7NDU - chains AAA and CCC of the 5 polymer chains in the assembly; structure by X-ray diffraction, 2.90 A resolution.

[Chain AAA]
Protein: HLA class I histocompatibility antigen, alpha chain E
Organism: Homo sapiens
UniProtKB: P13747 (HLAE_HUMAN); residues 1-276 here correspond to UniProt positions 22-297 (UniProt number = residue number + 21)
Sequence (277 residues; each row starts with the number of its first residue; numbering starts at 0):
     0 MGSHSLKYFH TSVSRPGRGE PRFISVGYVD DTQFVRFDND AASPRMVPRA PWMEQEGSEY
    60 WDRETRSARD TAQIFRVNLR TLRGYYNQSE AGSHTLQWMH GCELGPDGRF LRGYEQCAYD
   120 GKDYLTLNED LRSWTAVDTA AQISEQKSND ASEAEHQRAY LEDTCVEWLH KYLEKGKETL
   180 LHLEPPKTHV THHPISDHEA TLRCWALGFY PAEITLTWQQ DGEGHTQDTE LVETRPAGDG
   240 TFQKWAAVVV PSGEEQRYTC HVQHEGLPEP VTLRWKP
Unresolved in the structure: 0
Disulfides: C101-C164, C203-C259
Sequence notes: initiating methionine (0); conflict C116 (Phe137 in P13747)
UniProt features mapped onto this chain:
  - region: K275, P276 (Connecting peptide)
  - binding site (a peptide antigen): Y7, E63, S66, N77, Y84, S143, K146, Q156, Y159, Y171
  - glycosylation: N86 (N-linked (GlcNAc...) asparagine)
What the authors report for this chain:
  - mutagenesis - Y84C, Y84C/A139C, S147C: increased stability
  - mutagenesis - S147C: unchanged binding to HLA-E-inhA- and HLA-E-UL40-specific TCRs
  - mutagenesis - S147C: abolished binding to HLA-E-Gag6V-specific TCRs

[Chain CCC]
Protein: Gag6V(276-284 H4C)
Sequence (9 residues; each row starts with the number of its first residue):
     1 RMYSPVSIX
Modified positions: QM8 (6-Sulfanyl-L-norleucine) at position 9

[How chain AAA and chain CCC interact]
Pairs across the interface (39; chain AAA residue first):
  Y7(AAA) - R1(CCC)  hydrogen bond (side chain-backbone)
  Y7(AAA) - M2(CCC)  hydrogen bond (side chain-backbone)
  H9(AAA) - M2(CCC)
  M45(AAA) - M2(CCC)  hydrophobic
  R62(AAA) - R1(CCC)  hydrogen bond (backbone-side chain)
  E63(AAA) - R1(CCC)  salt bridge
  E63(AAA) - M2(CCC)  hydrogen bond (side chain-backbone)
  S66(AAA) - R1(CCC)  hydrogen bond
  S66(AAA) - M2(CCC)
  S66(AAA) - S4(CCC)
  D69(AAA) - S4(CCC)
  T70(AAA) - M2(CCC)
  T70(AAA) - S4(CCC)
  T70(AAA) - P5(CCC)
  I73(AAA) - P5(CCC)
  I73(AAA) - I8(CCC)  hydrophobic
  N77(AAA) - I8(CCC)
  N77(AAA) - QM8_9(CCC)  hydrogen bond (side chain-backbone)
  T80(AAA) - QM8_9(CCC)
  L81(AAA) - QM8_9(CCC)
  Y84(AAA) - QM8_9(CCC)  hydrogen bond (side chain-backbone)
  W97(AAA) - Y3(CCC)
  H99(AAA) - Y3(CCC)
  E114(AAA) - Y3(CCC)
  C116(AAA) - QM8_9(CCC)
  S143(AAA) - QM8_9(CCC)  hydrogen bond (side chain-backbone)
  K146(AAA) - S7(CCC)  hydrogen bond (backbone-side chain)
  K146(AAA) - I8(CCC)
  K146(AAA) - QM8_9(CCC)  hydrogen bond (side chain-backbone)
  S147(AAA) - S7(CCC)  hydrogen bond
  A150(AAA) - V6(CCC)  hydrophobic
  H155(AAA) - Y3(CCC)
  H155(AAA) - V6(CCC)
  Q156(AAA) - Y3(CCC)  hydrogen bond
  Y159(AAA) - R1(CCC)  hydrogen bond (side chain-backbone)
  Y159(AAA) - M2(CCC)
  Y159(AAA) - Y3(CCC)  hydrophobic
  W167(AAA) - R1(CCC)
  Y171(AAA) - R1(CCC)  hydrogen bond (side chain-backbone)
Also at the interface, not in a pair above, chain AAA (32 interface residues in all): L5, Y59, A67, F74, V76, L124

[In short]
32 residues of chain AAA face 9 of chain CCC across their interface; the contacts include 14 hydrogen bonds
and 1 salt bridge. Polar contacts include E63(AAA)-R1(CCC), Y7(AAA)-R1(CCC) and Y7(AAA)-M2(CCC). From the
paper: Y84C, Y84C/A139C and S147C of chain AAA increase stability; S147C of chain AAA abolishes binding to
HLA-E-Gag6V-specific TCRs.
Chain AAA is HLA class I histocompatibility antigen, alpha chain E (Homo sapiens) and chain CCC is
Gag6V(276-284 H4C); the structure, Gag:02 TCR in complex with HLA-E featuring a non-natural amino acid, was
determined by X-ray diffraction (same publication as 6ZKW, 6ZKX, 6ZKY, 6ZKZ, 7NDQ and 7NDT).
